PDB entry 7C4T | electron microscopy, 3.60 A resolution | chains B and C of the 3 polymer chains in the assembly

# Chain B
Molecule: Capsid protein VP2
Source organism: Coxsackievirus A10
UniProtKB: G0YPI2 (G0YPI2_9ENTO); residues 1-255 here correspond to UniProt positions 70-324 (UniProt number = residue number + 69)
Chain sequence (255 residues; numbered 1 to 255; the number before each row is that of its first residue):
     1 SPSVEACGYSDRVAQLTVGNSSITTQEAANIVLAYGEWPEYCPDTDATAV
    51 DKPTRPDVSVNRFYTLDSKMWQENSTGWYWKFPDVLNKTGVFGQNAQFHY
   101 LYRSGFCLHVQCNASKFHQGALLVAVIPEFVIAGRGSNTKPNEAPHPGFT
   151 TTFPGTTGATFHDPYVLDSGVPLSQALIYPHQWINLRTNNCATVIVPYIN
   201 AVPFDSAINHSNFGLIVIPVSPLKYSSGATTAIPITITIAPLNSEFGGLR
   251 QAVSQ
Not modelled in the structure: 1-28, 45-51, 253-255

# Chain C
Molecule: Capsid protein VP3
Source organism: Coxsackievirus A10
UniProtKB: G0YPI2 (G0YPI2_9ENTO); residues 1-240 here correspond to UniProt positions 325-564 (UniProt number = residue number + 324)
Chain sequence (240 residues; numbered 1 to 240; the number before each row is that of its first residue):
     1 GIPAELRPGTNQFLTTDDDTAAPILPGFTPTPTIHIPGEVHSLLELCRVE
    51 TILEVNNTTEATGLTRLLIPVSSQNKADELCAAFMVDPGRIGPWQSTLVG
   101 QICRYYTQWSGSLKVTFMFTGSFMATGKMLVAYSPPGSAQPANRETAMLG
   151 THVIWDFGLQSSVSLVIPWISNTHFRTAKTGGNYDYYTAGVVTLWYQTNY
   201 VVPPETPGEAYIIAMGAAQDNFTLKICKDTDEVTQQAVLQ
Not modelled in the structure: 175-187, 237-240

# Chain B / chain C interface
Pairs across the interface (57):
  Tyr35(B) with Gly38(C)
  Glu37(B) with His35(C), salt bridge; Pro37(C)
  Lys116(B) with Phe123(C); Met124(C)
  Phe117(B) with Met124(C), hydrophobic; Glu205(C); Thr206(C)
  Gln119(B) with Gly121(C); Ser122(C), hydrogen bond (side chain-backbone); Pro207(C); Glu209(C), hydrogen bond (side chain-backbone)
  Ala121(B) with Thr120(C)
  Tyr165(B) with Glu54(C), hydrogen bond; Gly63(C); Leu64(C), hydrophobic
  Leu173(B) with Leu64(C), hydrophobic
  Ser174(B) with Thr51(C); Ile52(C), hydrogen bond (backbone-backbone); Ser96(C), hydrogen bond (side chain-backbone)
  Gln175(B) with Thr51(C); Thr97(C); Leu98(C)
  Leu177(B) with Glu50(C); Ile52(C), hydrophobic; Met215(C), hydrophobic
  Ile178(B) with Val49(C), hydrophobic; Leu98(C), hydrophobic
  Trp183(B) with Ile52(C), hydrophobic; Met118(C), hydrophobic; Ile213(C), hydrophobic
  Asn185(B) with Phe119(C), hydrogen bond (side chain-backbone)
  Arg187(B) with Phe119(C); Gly121(C); Ser122(C), hydrogen bond (side chain-backbone); Phe123(C); Ala125(C); Phe157(C), hydrogen bond (side chain-backbone); Gly158(C)
  Thr188(B) with Ser161(C)
  Tyr198(B) with Pro37(C)
  Ile199(B) with Pro37(C), hydrophobic
  Asn200(B) with Ile36(C)
  Ala201(B) with Ile34(C)
  Pro203(B) with Ile34(C)
  Pro219(B) with Leu64(C)
  Val220(B) with Leu64(C); Leu68(C); Ile213(C), hydrophobic
  Ser221(B) with Thr120(C), hydrogen bond
  Lys224(B) with Pro207(C); Glu209(C); Tyr211(C)
  Tyr225(B) with Pro207(C)
  Ser226(B) with Glu205(C); Thr206(C), hydrogen bond (side chain-backbone); Pro207(C)
Also at the interface, not in a pair above, chain B (31 interface residues in all): His118, Pro197, Val202, Pro222
Also at the interface, not in a pair above, chain C (39 interface residues in all): Leu46, Leu67, Gln101, Tyr200, Ala210

# In short
31 residues of chain B face 39 of chain C across their interface, with 10 hydrogen bonds and 1 salt bridge.
Polar pairs include Glu37(B)-His35(C), Gln119(B)-Ser122(C) and Gln119(B)-Glu209(C).
Here chain B is Capsid protein VP2 and chain C is Capsid protein VP3, both from Coxsackievirus A10. Entry 7C4T
(Cryo-EM structure of A particle Coxsackievirus A10 at pH 7.4) was determined by electron microscopy (same
publication as 7BZN, 7BZO, 7BZT, 7BZU, 7C4W, 7C4Y and 7C4Z).
